PDB entry 5DWE | X-ray diffraction, 1.92 A resolution | chains A and C of the 4 polymer chains in the assembly

[Chain A]
Name: Estrogen receptor
Source organism: Homo sapiens
Notes: fragment: ligand-binding domain
UniProt: P03372 (ESR1_HUMAN); residues 298-554 here = UniProt positions 298-554
Amino-acid sequence (257 residues; numbered 298 to 554; the number before each row is that of its first residue):
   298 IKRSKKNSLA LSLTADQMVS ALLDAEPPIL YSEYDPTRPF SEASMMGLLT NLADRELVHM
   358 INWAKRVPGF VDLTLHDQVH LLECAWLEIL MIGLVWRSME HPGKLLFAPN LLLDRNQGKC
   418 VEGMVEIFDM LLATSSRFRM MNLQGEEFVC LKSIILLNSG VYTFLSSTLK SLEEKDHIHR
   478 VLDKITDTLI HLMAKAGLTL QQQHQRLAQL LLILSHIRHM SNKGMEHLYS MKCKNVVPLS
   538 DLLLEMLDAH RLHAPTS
Not modelled in the structure: 298-304, 334-335, 462-471, 553-554
Construct notes: engineered mutation Ser-537 (Tyr in P03372)
Small-molecule neighbours: 5G5 (4,4'-[(2-chlorophenyl)carbonimidoyl]diphenol): Met-343, Leu-346, Thr-347, Leu-349, Ala-350, Glu-353, Leu-384, Leu-387, Met-388, Leu-391, Arg-394, Phe-404, Met-421, Ile-424, Phe-425, Leu-428, Gly-521, His-524, Leu-525, Leu-536, Leu-540

[Chain C]
Name: Nuclear receptor coactivator 2
Notes: fragment: Nuclear receptor-interacting peptide
UniProt: Q15596 (NCOA2_HUMAN); numbering as in UniProt (aligned over 686-699)
Amino-acid sequence (14 residues; each row starts with the number of its first residue):
   686 KHKILHRLLQ DSSS
Not modelled in the structure: 686-687, 697-699

[Interface between chain A and chain C]
Pairs across the interface (23; chain A residue first):
  Ile-358(A) with Leu-690(C), hydrophobic; Leu-693(C); Leu-694(C), hydrophobic
  Lys-362(A) with Leu-693(C); Leu-694(C); Asp-696(C), hydrogen bond (side chain-backbone)
  Leu-372(A) with His-691(C); Gln-695(C)
  Gln-375(A) with Leu-694(C)
  Val-376(A) with Lys-688(C); Leu-690(C); His-691(C); Leu-694(C), hydrophobic
  Leu-379(A) with Leu-694(C), hydrophobic
  Glu-380(A) with Lys-688(C), salt bridge; Leu-690(C)
  Asp-538(A) with Ile-689(C)
  Leu-539(A) with Ile-689(C); Leu-693(C), hydrophobic
  Glu-542(A) with Lys-688(C); Ile-689(C), hydrogen bond (side chain-backbone); Leu-690(C)
  Met-543(A) with Leu-690(C), hydrophobic
Other interface residues (no listed pair), chain A (13 interface residues in all): Phe-367, His-373

[In short]
Chain A and chain C form an interface of 13 and 8 residues respectively, with 2 hydrogen bonds and 1 salt
bridge. Polar contacts include Glu-380(A)/Lys-688(C), Lys-362(A)/Asp-696(C) and Glu-542(A)/Ile-689(C). Ligands
of chain A: compound 5G5.
Chain A is Estrogen receptor (Homo sapiens) and chain C is Nuclear receptor coactivator 2; the structure,
Crystal Structure of the ER-alpha Ligand-binding Domain in Complex with a 2-Chloro-substituted Triaryl-imine
analog 4,4'-[(2-chlorophenyl)carbonimidoyl]diphenol, was determined by X-ray diffraction together with 4ZN7,
4ZNH, 4ZNS, 4ZNT, 4ZNU, 4ZNV and 50 further entries from the same study.
